8RAM - chains A and F of the 19 polymer chains in the assembly; structure by electron microscopy, 2.80 A resolution.

Chain A:
Molecule: DNA-directed RNA polymerase II subunit RPB1
From: Saccharomyces cerevisiae
Notes: EC 2.7.7.6
UniProt: P04050 (RPB1_YEAST); numbering as in UniProt (aligned over 1-1733)
Sequence (1733 residues; numbered 1 to 1733; the number before each row is that of its first residue):
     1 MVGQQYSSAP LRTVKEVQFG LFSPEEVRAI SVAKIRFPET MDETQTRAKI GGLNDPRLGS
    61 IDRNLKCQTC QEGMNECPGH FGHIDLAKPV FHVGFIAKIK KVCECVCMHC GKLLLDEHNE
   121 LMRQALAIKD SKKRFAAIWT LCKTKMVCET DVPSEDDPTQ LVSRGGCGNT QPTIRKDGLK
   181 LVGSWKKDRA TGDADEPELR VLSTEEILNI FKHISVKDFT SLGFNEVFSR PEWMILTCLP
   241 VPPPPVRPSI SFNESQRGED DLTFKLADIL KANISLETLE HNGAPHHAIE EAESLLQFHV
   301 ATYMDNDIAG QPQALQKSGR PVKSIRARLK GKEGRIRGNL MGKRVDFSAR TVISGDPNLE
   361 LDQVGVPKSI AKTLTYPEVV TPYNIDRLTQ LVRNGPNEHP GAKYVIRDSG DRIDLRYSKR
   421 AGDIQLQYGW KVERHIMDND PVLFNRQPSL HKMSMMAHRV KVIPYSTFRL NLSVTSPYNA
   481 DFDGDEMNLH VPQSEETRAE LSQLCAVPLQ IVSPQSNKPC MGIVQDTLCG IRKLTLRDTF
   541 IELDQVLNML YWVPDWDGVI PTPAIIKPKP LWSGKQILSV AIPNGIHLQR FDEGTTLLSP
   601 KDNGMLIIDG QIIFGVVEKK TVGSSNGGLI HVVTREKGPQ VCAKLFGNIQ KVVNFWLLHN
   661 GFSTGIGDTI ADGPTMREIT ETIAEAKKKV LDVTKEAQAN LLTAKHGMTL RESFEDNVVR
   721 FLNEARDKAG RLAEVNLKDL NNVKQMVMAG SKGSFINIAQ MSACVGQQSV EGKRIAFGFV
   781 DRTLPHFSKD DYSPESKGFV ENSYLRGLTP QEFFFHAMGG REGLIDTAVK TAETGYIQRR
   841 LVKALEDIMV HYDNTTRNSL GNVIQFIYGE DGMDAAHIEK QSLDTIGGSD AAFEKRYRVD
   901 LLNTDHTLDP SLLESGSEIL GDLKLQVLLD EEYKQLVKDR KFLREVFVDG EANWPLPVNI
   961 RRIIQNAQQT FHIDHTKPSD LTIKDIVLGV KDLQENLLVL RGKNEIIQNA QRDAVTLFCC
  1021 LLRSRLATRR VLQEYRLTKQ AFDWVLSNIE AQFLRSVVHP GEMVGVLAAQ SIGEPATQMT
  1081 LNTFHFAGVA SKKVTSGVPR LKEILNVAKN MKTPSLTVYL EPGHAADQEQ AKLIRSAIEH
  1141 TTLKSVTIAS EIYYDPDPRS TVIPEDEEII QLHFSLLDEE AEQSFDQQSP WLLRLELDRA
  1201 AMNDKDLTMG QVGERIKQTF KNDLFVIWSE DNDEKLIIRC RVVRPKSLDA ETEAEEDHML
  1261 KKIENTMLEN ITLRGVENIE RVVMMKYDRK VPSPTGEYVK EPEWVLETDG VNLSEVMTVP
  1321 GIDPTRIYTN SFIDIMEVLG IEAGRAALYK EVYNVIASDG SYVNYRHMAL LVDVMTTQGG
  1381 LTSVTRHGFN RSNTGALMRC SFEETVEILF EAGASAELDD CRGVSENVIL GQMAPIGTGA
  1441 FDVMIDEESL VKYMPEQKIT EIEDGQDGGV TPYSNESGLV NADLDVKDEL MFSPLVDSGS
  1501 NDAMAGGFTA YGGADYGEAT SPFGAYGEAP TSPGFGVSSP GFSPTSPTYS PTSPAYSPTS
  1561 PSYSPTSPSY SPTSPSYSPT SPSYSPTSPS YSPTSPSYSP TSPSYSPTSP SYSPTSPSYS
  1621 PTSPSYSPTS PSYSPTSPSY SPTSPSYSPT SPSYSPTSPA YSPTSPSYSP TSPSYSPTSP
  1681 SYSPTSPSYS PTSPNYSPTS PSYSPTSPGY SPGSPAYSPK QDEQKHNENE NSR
Not modelled in the structure: 1-3, 186-196, 253-256, 1080-1092, 1176-1186, 1245-1256, 1455-1733
Bound ions: Zn2+ site 1: Cys67, Cys77; Zn2+ site 2: Cys107, Cys110, Cys167; Mg2+: Asp481, Asp483, Asp485 (shared with 1 residue of chain P)
Curated features (UniProtKB/Swiss-Prot):
  - region: Pro248 to Asp260 (Lid loop), Asn306 to Lys323 (Rudder loop), Pro810 to Glu822 (Bridging helix)
  - binding site (Zn(2+)): Cys67, Cys70, Cys77, His80, Cys107, Cys110, Cys148, Cys167
  - binding site (Mg(2+)): Asp481, Asp483, Asp485
  - modified residue: Thr1471 (Phosphothreonine)
  - cross-link (Glycyl lysine isopeptide (Lys-Gly)): Lys695 (interchain with G-Cter in ubiquitin), Lys1246 (interchain with G-Cter in ubiquitin), Lys1350 (interchain with G-Cter in ubiquitin)
  - natural variant: Ser1653 to Pro1659 (deletion: In strain: A364A)
  - mutagenesis: Lys1246 (K1246R: Impairs ubiquitination during transcription stress)

Chain F:
Molecule: DNA-directed RNA polymerases I, II, and III subunit RPABC2
From: Saccharomyces cerevisiae
UniProt: P20435 (RPAB2_YEAST); numbering as in UniProt (aligned over 1-155)
Sequence (155 residues; numbered 1 to 155; the number before each row is that of its first residue):
     1 MSDYEEAFND GNENFEDFDV EHFSDEETYE EKPQFKDGET TDANGKTIVT GGNGPEDFQQ
    61 HEQIRRKTLK EKAIPKDQRA TTPYMTKYER ARILGTRALQ ISMNAPVFVD LEGETDPLRI
   121 AMKELAEKKI PLVIRRYLPD GSFEDWSVEE LIVDL
Not modelled in the structure: 1-70
Curated features (UniProtKB/Swiss-Prot):
  - region: Leu111 to Leu132 (Leucine-zipper)
  - modified residue: Ser24 (Phosphoserine)

Interface between chain A and chain F:
Pairs across the interface (80; chain A residue first):
  Val379(A) - Ser102(F)
  Thr381(A) - Ser102(F)
  Thr381(A) - Asn104(F)
  Pro382(A) - Asn104(F)
  Tyr383(A) - Val107(F)
  Tyr383(A) - Leu111(F)  hydrophobic
  Tyr383(A) - Thr115(F)
  Gly429(A) - Asn104(F)
  Glu495(A) - Leu99(F)
  Glu495(A) - Ser102(F)
  Glu496(A) - Arg92(F)
  Glu496(A) - Gly95(F)
  Glu496(A) - Thr96(F)  hydrogen bond (side chain-backbone)
  Glu496(A) - Leu99(F)
  Ala499(A) - Gly95(F)
  Glu500(A) - Ala91(F)
  Glu500(A) - Arg92(F)  hydrogen bond (side chain-backbone)
  Gln503(A) - Arg90(F)
  Gln503(A) - Ala91(F)
  Gln503(A) - Leu94(F)
  Gln503(A) - Met122(F)
  Leu504(A) - Lys87(F)
  Leu504(A) - Tyr88(F)  hydrophobic
  Leu504(A) - Ala91(F)  hydrophobic
  His851(A) - Pro139(F)
  Tyr852(A) - Thr81(F)
  Tyr852(A) - Glu89(F)
  Tyr852(A) - Arg136(F)
  Tyr852(A) - Tyr137(F)
  Asp853(A) - Leu138(F)
  Asp853(A) - Pro139(F)
  Arg857(A) - Pro139(F)
  Arg1001(A) - Ala80(F)
  Arg1001(A) - Pro83(F)
  Arg1001(A) - Tyr84(F)
  Lys1003(A) - Gln78(F)
  Glu1050(A) - Tyr84(F)
  Leu1054(A) - Tyr84(F)
  Arg1055(A) - Asp154(F)
  His1059(A) - Thr86(F)
  His1059(A) - Lys87(F)  hydrogen bond (side chain-backbone)
  Pro1060(A) - Thr86(F)
  Pro1060(A) - Tyr88(F)
  Glu1062(A) - Tyr88(F)
  Met1433(A) - Arg92(F)  hydrogen bond
  Gly1437(A) - Tyr88(F)
  Thr1438(A) - Tyr88(F)
  Thr1438(A) - Arg92(F)  hydrogen bond (backbone-side chain)
  Phe1441(A) - Glu89(F)
  Phe1441(A) - Arg92(F)
  Phe1441(A) - Ile134(F)  hydrophobic
  Phe1441(A) - Arg135(F)
  Phe1441(A) - Tyr137(F)  hydrophobic
  Asp1442(A) - Val133(F)
  Asp1442(A) - Ile134(F)
  Asp1442(A) - Arg135(F)  hydrogen bond (backbone-backbone)
  Asp1442(A) - Tyr137(F)
  Val1443(A) - Arg92(F)
  Val1443(A) - Thr96(F)
  Val1443(A) - Val133(F)
  Val1443(A) - Ile134(F)  hydrophobic
  Met1444(A) - Leu132(F)
  Met1444(A) - Val133(F)  hydrogen bond (backbone-backbone)
  Met1444(A) - Arg135(F)
  Ile1445(A) - Gln100(F)
  Ile1445(A) - Leu132(F)  hydrophobic
  Ile1445(A) - Val133(F)
  Asp1446(A) - Pro131(F)  hydrogen bond (backbone-backbone)
  Asp1446(A) - Leu132(F)
  Asp1446(A) - Val133(F)
  Ser1449(A) - Pro131(F)
  Leu1450(A) - Phe108(F)  hydrophobic
  Tyr1453(A) - Phe108(F)
  Tyr1453(A) - Lys128(F)
  Tyr1453(A) - Lys129(F)
  Tyr1453(A) - Ile130(F)
  Tyr1453(A) - Pro131(F)  hydrophobic
  Tyr1453(A) - Glu149(F)
  Met1454(A) - Pro106(F)  hydrophobic
  Met1454(A) - Phe108(F)  hydrophobic
Other interface residues (no listed pair), chain A (42 interface residues in all): Val380, Tyr428, Ser502, Gly1061, Gly1439, Ala1440
Other interface residues (no listed pair), chain F (47 interface residues in all): Thr82, Ala98, Ile101, Met103, Glu114, Pro117, Leu118, Ser147

Overview:
42 residues of chain A and 47 residues of chain F are in contact, with 8 hydrogen bonds. Polar pairs include
Glu496(A)-Thr96(F), Glu500(A)-Arg92(F) and His1059(A)-Lys87(F). UniProt lists 8 Zn2+-binding residues, 3
Mg2+-binding residues and one mutagenesis site on chain A.
Chain A is DNA-directed RNA polymerase II subunit RPB1 and chain F is DNA-directed RNA polymerases I, II, and
III subunit RPABC2, both from Saccharomyces cerevisiae; the structure, Structure of Sen1 bound RNA Polymerase
II pre-termination complex, was determined by electron microscopy, deposited together with 8RAN, 8RAO and
8RAP.
